PDB entry 2QKT | X-ray diffraction, 2.05 A resolution | chain A

== Chain A ==
Molecule: Inactivation-no-after-potential D protein
Source organism: Drosophila melanogaster
Notes: fragment: 5th PDZ domain
Reference sequence: Q24008 (INAD_DROME); numbering as in UniProt (aligned over 580-665)
Amino-acid sequence (90 residues; row label = number of the first residue in the row):
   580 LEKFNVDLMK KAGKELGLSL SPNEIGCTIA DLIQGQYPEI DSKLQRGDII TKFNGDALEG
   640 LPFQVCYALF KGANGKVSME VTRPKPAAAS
Not modelled in the structure: 665-669
Cystine bridges: Cys606-Cys645
Construct notes: expression tag (666-669)
UniProt features mapped onto this chain:
  - modified residue (Phosphoserine): Ser598, Ser600
Reported in the primary citation:
  - conformationally variable residues (side-chain flip): Phe642, Phe649

== In short ==
The paper reports conformational variability at Phe642 and Phe649.
Chain A is Inactivation-no-after-potential D protein (Drosophila melanogaster); the structure, Crystal
Structure of the 5th PDZ domain of InaD, was determined by X-ray diffraction, deposited together with 2QKU and
2QKV.
